5W9Q - chains A and C of the 3 polymer chains in the assembly; structure by X-ray diffraction, 1.80 A resolution.

== Chain A ==
Protein: Methyl-CpG-binding domain protein 1
Organism: Homo sapiens
Notes: fragment: Zinc finger region
Reference sequence: Q9UIS9 (MBD1_HUMAN); residue numbers follow UniProt; this construct covers 330-388
Chain sequence (60 residues; numbered 329 to 388; the number before each row is that of its first residue):
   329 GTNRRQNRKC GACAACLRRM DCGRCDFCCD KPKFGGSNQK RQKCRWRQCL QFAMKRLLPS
Not modelled in the structure: 329-332
Construct notes: expression tag (329)
Metal / ion sites: Zn2+ site 1: Cys338, Cys341, Cys344, Cys377; Zn2+ site 2: Cys350, Cys353, Cys356, Cys372
Swiss-Prot annotation at these positions:
  - zinc finger: Thr330 to Leu378 (CXXC-type 3)
  - binding site (Zn(2+)): Cys338, Cys341, Cys344, Cys350, Cys353, Cys356, Cys372, Cys377

== Chain C ==
Molecule: 12-nt DNA strand
Sequence (12 nucleotides; each row starts with the number of its first residue):
     1 GCCAACGTTG GC

== Chain A / chain C interface ==
Contacting residue pairs - 14 pairs, chain A then chain C:
  Arg333(A) with DC6(C), phosphate contact; DG7(C), phosphate contact
  Gln334(A) with DG7(C), hydrogen bond to the phosphate
  Arg336(A) with DC6(C), phosphate contact; DG7(C), salt bridge to the phosphate
  Lys359(A) with DA4(C), sugar contact; DA5(C), salt bridge to the phosphate
  Arg369(A) with DA5(C), base contact; DC6(C), hydrogen bond to the base
  Gln370(A) with DC6(C), base contact; DG7(C), hydrogen bond to the base
  Lys371(A) with DA5(C), phosphate contact; DC6(C), phosphate contact
  Arg384(A) with DT8(C), hydrogen bond to the base
Also at the interface, not in a pair above, chain A (11 interface residues in all): Gln376, Met382, Leu385
Also at the interface, not in a pair above, chain C (6 interface residues in all): DT9

== In short ==
Chain A and chain C form an interface of 11 and 6 residues respectively, with 4 hydrogen bonds and 2 salt
bridges. Polar pairs include Arg369(A)-DC6(C), Gln370(A)-DG7(C) and Arg384(A)-DT8(C). UniProt lists 8
Zn2+-binding residues on chain A.
Here chain A is Methyl-CpG-binding domain protein 1 (Homo sapiens) and chain C is a 12-nt DNA strand. Entry
5W9Q (Zinc finger region of MBD1 in complex with CpG DNA) was determined by X-ray diffraction together with
4NW3, 4PZI, 4Z3C, 5VC9, 5W9S, 6ASB and 6ASD from the same study.
